Entry 8VML (electron microscopy, 3.50 A resolution); this record covers chains C and P of the 7 polymer chains in the assembly.

[Chain C]
Name: EZH2
Source organism: Homo sapiens
Notes: EC 2.1.1.356
Reference sequence: Q15910 (EZH2_HUMAN); residues 1-746 here = UniProt positions 1-746
Chain sequence (746 residues; each row starts with the number of its first residue):
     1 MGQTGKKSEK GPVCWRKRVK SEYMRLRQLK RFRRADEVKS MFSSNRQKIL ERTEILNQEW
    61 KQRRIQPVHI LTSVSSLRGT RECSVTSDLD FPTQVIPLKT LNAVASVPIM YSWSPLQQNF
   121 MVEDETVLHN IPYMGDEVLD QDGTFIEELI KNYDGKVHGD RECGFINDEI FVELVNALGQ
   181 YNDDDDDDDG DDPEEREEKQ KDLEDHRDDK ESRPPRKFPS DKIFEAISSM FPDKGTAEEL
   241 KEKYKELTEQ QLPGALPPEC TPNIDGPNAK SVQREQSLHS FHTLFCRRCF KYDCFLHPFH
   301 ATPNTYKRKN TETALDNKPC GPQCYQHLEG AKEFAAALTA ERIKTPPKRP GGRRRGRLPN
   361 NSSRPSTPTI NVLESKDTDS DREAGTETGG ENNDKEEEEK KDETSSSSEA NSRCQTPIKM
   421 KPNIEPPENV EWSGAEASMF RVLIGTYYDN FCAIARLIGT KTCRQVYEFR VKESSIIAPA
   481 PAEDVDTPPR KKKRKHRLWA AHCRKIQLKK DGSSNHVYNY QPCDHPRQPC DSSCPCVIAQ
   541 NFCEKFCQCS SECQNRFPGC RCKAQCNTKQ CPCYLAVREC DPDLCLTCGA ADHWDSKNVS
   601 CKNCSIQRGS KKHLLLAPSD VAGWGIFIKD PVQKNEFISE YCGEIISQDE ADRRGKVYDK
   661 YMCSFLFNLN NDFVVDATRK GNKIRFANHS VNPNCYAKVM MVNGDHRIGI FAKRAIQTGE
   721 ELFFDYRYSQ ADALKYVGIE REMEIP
Unresolved in the structure: 1-16, 182-219, 340-425

[Chain P]
Name: AEPB2
Source organism: Homo sapiens
Reference sequence: Q6ZN18 (AEBP2_HUMAN), isoform Q6ZN18-3; residues 9-309 here correspond to UniProt positions 1-301 (UniProt number = residue number - 8)
Chain sequence (301 residues; each row starts with the number of its first residue):
     9 MYTRRYSSIS STIMDVDSTI SSGRSTPAMM NGQGSTTSSS KNIAYNCCWD QCQACFNSSP
    69 DLADHIRSIH VDGQRGGVFV CLWKGCKVYN TPSTSQSWLQ RHMLTHSGDK PFKCVVGGCN
   129 ASFASQGGLA RHVPTHFSQQ NSSKVSSQPK AKEESPSKAG MNKRRKLKNK RRRSLPRPHD
   189 FFDAQTLDAI RHRAICFNLS AHIESLGKGH SVVFHSTVIA KRKEDSGKIK LLLHWMPEDI
   249 LPDVWVNESE RHQLKTKVVH LSKLPKDTAL LLDPNIYRTM PQKRLKRTLI RKVFNLYLSK
   309 Q
Unresolved in the structure: 9-169, 296-309

[How chain C and chain P interact]
Contacting residue pairs - 15 pairs, chain C then chain P:
  S75(C) with H200(P), hydrogen bond (backbone-side chain)
  S76(C) with H200(P)
  R78(C) with H200(P), hydrogen bond (backbone-side chain)
  N102(C) with Q193(P)
  A103(C) with D191(P)
  D620(C) with L183(P); P184(P)
  G738(C) with R181(P)
  R741(C) with K178(P); R179(P); R180(P)
  E742(C) with K178(P); R179(P), hydrogen bond (backbone-backbone)
  M743(C) with R179(P), hydrogen bond (backbone-backbone)
  I745(C) with K174(P)
Interface residues without a listed pair, chain C (17 interface residues in all): L77, T100, A105, S619, V621, I739
Interface residues without a listed pair, chain P (14 interface residues in all): N177, S182, H187, A192

[Overview]
The interface between chain C and chain P involves 17 residues on one side and 14 on the other, with 4
hydrogen bonds. Polar contacts include S75(C)-H200(P), R78(C)-H200(P) and E742(C)-R179(P).
Chain C is EZH2 and chain P is AEPB2, both from Homo sapiens; the structure, PRC2_AJ1-450 bound to H3K4me3,
was determined by electron microscopy (same publication as 8VMI, 8VMJ, 8VMN, 8VNV, 8VNZ, 8VO0 and 8VOB).
